1YB6 - chain A; structure by X-ray diffraction, 1.54 A resolution.

# Chain A
Name: (S)-acetone-cyanohydrin lyase
Source organism: Hevea brasiliensis
Notes: EC 4.1.2.39
Reference sequence: P52704 (HNL_HEVBR); numbering as in UniProt (aligned over 2-257)
Sequence (256 residues; numbered 2 to 257; the number before each row is that of its first residue):
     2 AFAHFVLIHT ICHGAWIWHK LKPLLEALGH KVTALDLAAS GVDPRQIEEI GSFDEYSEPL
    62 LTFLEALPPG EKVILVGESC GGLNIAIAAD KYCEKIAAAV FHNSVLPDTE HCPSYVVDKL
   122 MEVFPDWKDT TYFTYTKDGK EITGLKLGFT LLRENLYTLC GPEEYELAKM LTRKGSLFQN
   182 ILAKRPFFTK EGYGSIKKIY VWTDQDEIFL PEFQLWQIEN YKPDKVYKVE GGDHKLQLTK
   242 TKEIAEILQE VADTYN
Residues lining bound ligands: (S)-mandelic acid nitrile (MNN): T11, I12, H14, S80, C81, W128, L148, L152, L157, I209, F210, H235, K236

# In short
Bound to chain A: (S)-mandelic acid nitrile.
Chain A is (S)-acetone-cyanohydrin lyase (Hevea brasiliensis); the structure, Hydroxynitrile lyase from hevea
brasiliensis in complex with mandelonitrile, was determined by X-ray diffraction, deposited together with
1YB7.
